9D4A - chains B and J of the 12 polymer chains in the assembly; structure by electron microscopy, 2.61 A resolution.

== Chain B (and J) ==
Name: Fatty acid synthase subunit alpha
Organism: Saccharomyces cerevisiae
Notes: EC 2.3.1.86, 1.1.1.100, 2.3.1.41; chain J of this document is another copy of the same molecule, construct and numbering; everything in this record applies to it too
UniProtKB: P19097 (FAS2_YEAST); numbering as in UniProt (aligned over 1-1887)
Chain sequence (1887 residues; numbered 1 to 1887; the number before each row is that of its first residue):
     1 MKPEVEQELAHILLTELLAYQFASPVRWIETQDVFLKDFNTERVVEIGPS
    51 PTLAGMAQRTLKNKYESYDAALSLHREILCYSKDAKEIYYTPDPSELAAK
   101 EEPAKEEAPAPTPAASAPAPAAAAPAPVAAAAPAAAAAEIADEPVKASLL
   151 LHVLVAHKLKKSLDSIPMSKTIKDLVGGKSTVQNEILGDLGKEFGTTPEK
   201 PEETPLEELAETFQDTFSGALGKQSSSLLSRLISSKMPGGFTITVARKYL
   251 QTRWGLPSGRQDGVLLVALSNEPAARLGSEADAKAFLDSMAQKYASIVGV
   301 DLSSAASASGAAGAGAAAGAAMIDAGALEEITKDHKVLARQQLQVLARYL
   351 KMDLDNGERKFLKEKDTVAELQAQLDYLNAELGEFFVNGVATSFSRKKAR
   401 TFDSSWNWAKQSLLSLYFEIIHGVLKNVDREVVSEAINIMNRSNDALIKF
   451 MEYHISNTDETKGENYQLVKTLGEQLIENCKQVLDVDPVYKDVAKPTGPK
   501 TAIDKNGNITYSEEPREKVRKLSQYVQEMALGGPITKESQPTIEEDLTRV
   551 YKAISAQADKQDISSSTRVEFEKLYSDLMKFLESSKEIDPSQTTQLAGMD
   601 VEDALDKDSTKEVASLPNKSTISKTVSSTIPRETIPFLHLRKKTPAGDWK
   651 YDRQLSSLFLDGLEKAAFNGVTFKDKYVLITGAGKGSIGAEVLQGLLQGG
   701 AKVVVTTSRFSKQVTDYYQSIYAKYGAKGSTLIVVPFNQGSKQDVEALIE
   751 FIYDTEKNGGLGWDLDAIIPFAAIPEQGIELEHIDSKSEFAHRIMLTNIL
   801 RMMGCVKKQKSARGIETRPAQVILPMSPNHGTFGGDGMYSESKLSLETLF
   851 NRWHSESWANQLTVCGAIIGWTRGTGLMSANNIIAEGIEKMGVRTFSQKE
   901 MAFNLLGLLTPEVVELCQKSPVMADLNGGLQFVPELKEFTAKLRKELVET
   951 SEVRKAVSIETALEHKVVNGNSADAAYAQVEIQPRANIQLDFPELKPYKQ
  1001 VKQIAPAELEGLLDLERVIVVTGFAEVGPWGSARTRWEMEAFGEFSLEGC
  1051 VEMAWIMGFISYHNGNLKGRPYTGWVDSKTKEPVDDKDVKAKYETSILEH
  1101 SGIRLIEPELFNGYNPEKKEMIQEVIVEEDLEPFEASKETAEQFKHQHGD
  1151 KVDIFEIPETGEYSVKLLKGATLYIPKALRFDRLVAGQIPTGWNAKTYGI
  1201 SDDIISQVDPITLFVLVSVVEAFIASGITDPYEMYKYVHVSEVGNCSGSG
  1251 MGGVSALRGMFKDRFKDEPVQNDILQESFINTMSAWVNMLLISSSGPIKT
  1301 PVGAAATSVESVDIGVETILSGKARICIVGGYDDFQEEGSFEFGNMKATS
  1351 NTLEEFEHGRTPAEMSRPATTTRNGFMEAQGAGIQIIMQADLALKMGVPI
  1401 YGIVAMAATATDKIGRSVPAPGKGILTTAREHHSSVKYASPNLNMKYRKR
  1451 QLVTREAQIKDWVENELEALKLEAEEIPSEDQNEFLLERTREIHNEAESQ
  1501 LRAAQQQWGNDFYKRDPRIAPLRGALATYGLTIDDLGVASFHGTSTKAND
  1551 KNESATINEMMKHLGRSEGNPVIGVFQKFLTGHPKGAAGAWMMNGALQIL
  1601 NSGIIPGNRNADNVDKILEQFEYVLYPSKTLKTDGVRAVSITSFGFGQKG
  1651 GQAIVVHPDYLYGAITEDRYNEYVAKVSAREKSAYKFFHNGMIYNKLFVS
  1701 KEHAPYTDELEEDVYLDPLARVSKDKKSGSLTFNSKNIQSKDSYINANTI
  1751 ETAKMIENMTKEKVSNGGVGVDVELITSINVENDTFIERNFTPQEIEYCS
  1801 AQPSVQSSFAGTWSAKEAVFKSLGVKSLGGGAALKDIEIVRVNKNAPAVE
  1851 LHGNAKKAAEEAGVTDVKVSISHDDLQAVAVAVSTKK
Not modelled in the structure: 95-328, 540-622, 875-879, 972-978, 1745-1887
Differences from the reference sequence: variant Ala1305 (Cys in P19097)
Curated features (UniProtKB/Swiss-Prot):
  - active site (For beta-ketoacyl synthase activity): His1542, His1583
  - binding site (acetyl-CoA): Asp1772 to Glu1774, Tyr1798, Ser1808, Glu1817 to Ser1827, Arg1841 to Lys1844, Ile1871 to His1873
  - binding site (Mg(2+)): Asp1772, Val1773, Glu1774, Ser1872, His1873
  - modified residue: Ser50 (Phosphoserine), Ser180 (O-(pantetheine 4'-phosphoryl)serine), Ser523 (Phosphoserine), Ser958 (Phosphoserine), Ser1440 (Phosphoserine)
  - cross-link: Lys37 (Glycyl lysine isopeptide (Lys-Gly) (interchain with G-Cter in ubiquitin))
Ligand contacts: octanoyl-CoA (SXO; S-[2-({N-[(2S)-2-hydroxy-3,3-dimethyl-4-(phosphonooxy)butanoyl]-beta-alanyl}amino)ethyl] octanethioate): Leu413, Leu416, Tyr417, Ile420, Arg430, Val432, Val433, Ala436, Ile437, Met440, Ile455, Val469, Leu472, Gly473, Gln475, Leu476, Asn479, Lys491, Val493, Arg520, Lys521

== Interface between chain B and chain J ==
Contacting residue pairs (9):
  Ile331(B) with Ile331(J), hydrophobic; Thr332(J)
  His335(B) with His335(J)
  Leu338(B) with His335(J)
  Arg348(B) with Glu1129(J)
  Asp355(B) with Asp1153(J); Phe1155(J)
  Glu358(B) with Phe1155(J)
  Arg359(B) with Asp1153(J), salt bridge
Also at the interface, not in a pair above, chain B (8 interface residues in all): Leu362

== Overview ==
8 residues of chain B and 6 residues of chain J are in contact, with 1 salt bridge. The salt-bridged pair is
Arg359(B)-Asp1153(J). Ligands of chain B: octanoyl-CoA.
Both chains are Fatty acid synthase subunit alpha (Saccharomyces cerevisiae). Entry 9D4A (Atomic model of
Ketoacyl Reductase domain and 4 helical bundle of S. cerevisiae Fatty Acid Synthase ...) was determined by
electron microscopy, deposited together with 9D49, 9P4V, 9P4W, 9D47 and 9D48.
